PDB entry 2D3C | X-ray diffraction, 3.81 A resolution | chains C and E of the 10 polymer chains in the assembly

# Chain C (and E)
Protein: glutamine synthetase
Source organism: Zea mays
Notes: EC 6.3.1.2; chain E of this document is another copy of the same molecule, construct and numbering; everything in this record applies to it too
Reference sequence: P38561 (GLNA3_MAIZE); residue numbers follow UniProt; this construct covers 1-356
Chain sequence (356 residues; each row starts with the number of its first residue):
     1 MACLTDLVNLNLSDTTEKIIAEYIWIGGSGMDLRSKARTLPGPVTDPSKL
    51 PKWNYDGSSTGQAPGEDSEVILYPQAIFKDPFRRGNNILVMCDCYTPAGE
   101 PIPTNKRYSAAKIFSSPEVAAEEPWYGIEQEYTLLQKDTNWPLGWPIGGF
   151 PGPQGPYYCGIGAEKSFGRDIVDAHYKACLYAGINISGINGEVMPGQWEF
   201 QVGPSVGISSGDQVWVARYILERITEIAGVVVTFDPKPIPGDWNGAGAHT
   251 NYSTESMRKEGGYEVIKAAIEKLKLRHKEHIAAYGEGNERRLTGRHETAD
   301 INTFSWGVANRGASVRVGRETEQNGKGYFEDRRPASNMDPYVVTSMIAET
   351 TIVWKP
Unresolved in the structure: 1-2, 356
Ion coordination: Mn2+ site 1: Glu-129, Glu-199 (together with ADP, phosphinothricin phosphate); Mn2+ site 2: Glu-129, His-249, Glu-330 (together with ADP, phosphinothricin phosphate); Mn2+ site 3: Glu-131, Glu-192, Glu-199 (together with phosphinothricin phosphate)
Small-molecule neighbours:
  - ADP (adenosine-5'-diphosphate): Trp-125, Tyr-126, Gly-127, Glu-129, Ser-187, Glu-199, Gln-201, Val-202, Gly-203, Pro-204, Asn-251, Tyr-252, Ser-253, Arg-258, Arg-311, Arg-316, Gly-327, Tyr-328, Glu-330
  - phosphinothricin phosphate: Glu-129, Glu-131, Tyr-158, Glu-192, Val-193, Gln-197, Glu-199, Asn-244, Gly-245, Ala-246, Gly-247, His-249, Arg-291, His-296, Glu-297, Thr-298, Arg-311, Glu-330, Arg-332

# How chain C and chain E interact
Contacting residue pairs (81):
  Thr-5(C) with Cys-3(E)
  Asn-9(C) with Asp-6(E), hydrogen bond
  Lys-79(C) with Thr-15(E)
  Pro-81(C) with Leu-7(E)
  Arg-84(C) with Asp-6(E)
  Gly-155(C) with Arg-34(E), hydrogen bond (backbone-side chain); Ser-59(E)
  Pro-156(C) with Arg-34(E)
  Tyr-158(C) with Arg-34(E), hydrogen bond (backbone-side chain); Asp-56(E), hydrogen bond (side chain-backbone); Ser-59(E); Thr-60(E)
  Cys-159(C) with Trp-25(E), hydrophobic; Arg-34(E); Ser-35(E), hydrogen bond (backbone-backbone)
  Ile-161(C) with Leu-33(E), hydrophobic; Tyr-219(E), hydrophobic; Glu-222(E); Arg-223(E); Glu-226(E)
  Gly-162(C) with Glu-222(E); Glu-226(E), hydrogen bond (backbone-side chain)
  Ala-163(C) with Lys-137(E); Glu-226(E); Val-230(E)
  Glu-164(C) with Val-231(E)
  Lys-165(C) with Glu-222(E), salt bridge
  Ser-166(C) with Glu-226(E), hydrogen bond
  Arg-169(C) with Arg-223(E); Glu-226(E), salt bridge
  Asp-170(C) with Leu-4(E); Val-8(E)
  Asp-173(C) with Arg-83(E), salt bridge; Arg-223(E), salt bridge
  Ala-174(C) with Val-8(E), hydrophobic
  Tyr-176(C) with Ile-20(E); Ala-37(E), hydrophobic; Arg-38(E); Thr-39(E), hydrogen bond
  Lys-177(C) with Leu-7(E); Val-8(E), hydrogen bond (side chain-backbone); Leu-10(E), hydrogen bond (side chain-backbone); Arg-83(E), hydrogen bond (side chain-backbone)
  Leu-180(C) with Leu-12(E), hydrophobic; Ile-20(E), hydrophobic
  Tyr-181(C) with Leu-10(E), hydrophobic; Thr-15(E)
  Asn-185(C) with Lys-18(E), hydrogen bond
  Ile-186(C) with Thr-39(E), hydrogen bond (backbone-side chain)
  Ser-187(C) with Arg-38(E); Thr-39(E), hydrogen bond (backbone-backbone)
  Gly-188(C) with Ala-37(E); Arg-38(E); Thr-39(E)
  Ile-189(C) with Lys-36(E); Ala-37(E), hydrogen bond (backbone-backbone); Arg-83(E)
  Asn-190(C) with Lys-36(E)
  Val-193(C) with Ser-59(E)
  Ile-224(C) with Leu-4(E), hydrophobic
  Glu-297(C) with Asp-56(E); Ser-58(E), hydrogen bond; Ser-59(E), hydrogen bond
  Ala-309(C) with Gly-65(E); Glu-66(E); Asp-67(E); Ser-68(E), hydrogen bond (backbone-side chain); Glu-69(E)
  Asn-310(C) with Gly-65(E); Glu-66(E)
  Arg-311(C) with Tyr-55(E); Asp-56(E), salt bridge; Gly-65(E), hydrogen bond (backbone-backbone); Ser-68(E), hydrogen bond
  Gly-312(C) with Gly-65(E)
  Arg-316(C) with Asn-54(E); Glu-69(E), salt bridge
  Gly-318(C) with Glu-69(E)
  Arg-319(C) with Asp-67(E), salt bridge; Glu-69(E), hydrogen bond (backbone-side chain); Pro-97(E)
Also at the interface, not in a pair above, chain C (46 interface residues in all): Phe-82, Tyr-157, Gly-160, Phe-167, Ile-227, Val-308, Val-317
Also at the interface, not in a pair above, chain E (41 interface residues in all): Asn-9, Thr-225, Gly-229

# Overview
46 residues of chain C and 41 residues of chain E are in contact, with 21 hydrogen bonds and 7 salt bridges.
Polar contacts include Lys-165(C)/Glu-222(E), Arg-169(C)/Glu-226(E) and Asp-173(C)/Arg-83(E). Chain C binds
phosphinothricin phosphate and ADP.
Chain C and chain E are both glutamine synthetase (Zea mays); the structure, Crystal Structure of the Maize
Glutamine Synthetase complexed with ADP and Phosphinothricin Phosphate, was determined by X-ray diffraction
(same publication as 2D3A and 2D3B).
